Entry 5W7G (electron microscopy, 4.50 A resolution (low resolution: residue-level contacts below are approximate; hydrogen-bond / salt-bridge calls are withheld)); this record covers chains U and q of the 44 polymer chains in the assembly.

# Chain U
Molecule: ORF140
Organism: Acidianus filamentous virus 1
UniProtKB: Q70LC6 (Y140_AFV1Y); residue numbers follow UniProt; this construct covers 1-140
Sequence (140 residues; row label = number of the first residue in the row):
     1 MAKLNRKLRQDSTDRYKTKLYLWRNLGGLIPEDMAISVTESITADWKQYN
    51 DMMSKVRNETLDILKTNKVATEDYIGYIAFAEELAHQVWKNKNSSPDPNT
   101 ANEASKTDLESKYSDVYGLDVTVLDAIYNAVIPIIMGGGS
Unresolved in the structure: 1-5, 137-140

# Chain q
Molecule: 252-nt DNA strand
Organism: Acidianus filamentous virus 1
Sequence (252 nucleotides; each row starts with the number of its first residue):
     1 ATATATATATATATATATATATATATATATATATATATATATATATATAT
    51 ATATATATATATATATATATATATATATATATATATATATATATATATAT
   101 ATATATATATATATATATATATATATATATATATATATATATATATATAT
   151 ATATATATATATATATATATATATATATATATATATATATATATATATAT
   201 ATATATATATATATATATATATATATATATATATATATATATATATATAT
   251 AT

# Chain U / chain q interface
Residue-residue contacts - 25 pairs, chain U then chain q:
  Arg15(U) with DT114(q); DA115(q)
  Tyr16(U) with DA125(q); DT126(q)
  Trp23(U) with DA127(q); DT128(q)
  Arg24(U) with DT126(q); DA127(q)
  Ser41(U) with DT126(q)
  Ala44(U) with DA125(q)
  Asp45(U) with DT124(q); DA125(q)
  Gln48(U) with DT124(q); DA125(q)
  Tyr49(U) with DA123(q); DT124(q)
  Ile75(U) with DT120(q); DA121(q)
  Ala79(U) with DT122(q)
  Glu82(U) with DA123(q)
  His86(U) with DA123(q); DT124(q)
  Tyr113(U) with DT122(q)
  Ile135(U) with DT124(q); DA125(q)
Other interface residues (no listed pair), chain U (18 interface residues in all): Leu20, Glu83, Met136

# Summary
18 residues of chain U face 11 of chain q across their interface.
Here chain U is ORF140 and chain q is a 252-nt DNA strand, both from Acidianus filamentous virus 1. Entry 5W7G
(An envelope of a filamentous hyperthermophilic virus carries lipids in a horseshoe conformation) was
determined by electron microscopy.
